Entry 2Z49 (X-ray diffraction, 1.95 A resolution); this record covers chain A.

== Chain A ==
Molecule: Hemolytic lectin CEL-III
From: Cucumaria echinata
Notes: fragment: residues in database 11-442
UniProt: Q868M7 (Q868M7_9ECHN); residues 1-432 here correspond to UniProt positions 11-442 (UniProt number = residue number + 10)
Amino-acid sequence (432 residues; row label = number of the first residue in the row):
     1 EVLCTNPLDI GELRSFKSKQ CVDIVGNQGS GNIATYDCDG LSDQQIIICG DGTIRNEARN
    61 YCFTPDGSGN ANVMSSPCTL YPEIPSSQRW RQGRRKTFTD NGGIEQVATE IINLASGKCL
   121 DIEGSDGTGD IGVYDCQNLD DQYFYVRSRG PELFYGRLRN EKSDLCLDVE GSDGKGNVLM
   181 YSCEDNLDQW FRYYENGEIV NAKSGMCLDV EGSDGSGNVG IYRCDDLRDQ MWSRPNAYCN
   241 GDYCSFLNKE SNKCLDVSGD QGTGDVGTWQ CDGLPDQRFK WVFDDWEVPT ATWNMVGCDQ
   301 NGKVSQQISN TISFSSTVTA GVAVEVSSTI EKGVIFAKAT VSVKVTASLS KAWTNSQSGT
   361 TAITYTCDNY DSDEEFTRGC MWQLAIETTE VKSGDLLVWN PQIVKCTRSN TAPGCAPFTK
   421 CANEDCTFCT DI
Disulfides: Cys4-Cys49, Cys21-Cys38, Cys62-Cys78, Cys119-Cys136, Cys166-Cys183, Cys207-Cys224, Cys239-Cys244, Cys254-Cys271, Cys298-Cys380, Cys367-Cys406, Cys415-Cys429, Cys421-Cys426
Modified residues: Glu1 (pyroglutamic acid; PCA)
Metal / ion sites: Ca2+ site 1: Asp23, Ile24, Gly26, Asp43; Mg2+ site 1: Asn32, Ile33, Asn72, Val73, Ile131; Ca2+ site 2: Asp121, Ile122, Gly124, Asp141; Ca2+ site 3: Asp168, Val169, Gly171, Asp188; Mg2+ site 2: Asn177, Val178, Asn218, Val219, Val266; Ca2+ site 4: Asp209, Val210, Gly212, Asp229; Ca2+ site 5: Asp256, Val257, Gly259, Asp276
Small-molecule neighbours:
  - methyl alpha-D-galactopyranoside (AMG), molecule 1: Asp23, Ile24, Val25, Gly26, Tyr36, Asp39, Leu41, Gln44
  - methyl alpha-D-galactopyranoside (AMG), molecule 2: Asp121, Ile122, Glu123, Gly124, Tyr134, Gln137
  - methyl alpha-D-galactopyranoside (AMG), molecule 3: Asp168, Val169, Glu170, Gly171, Leu179, Tyr181, Glu184
  - methyl alpha-D-galactopyranoside (AMG), molecule 4: Asp209, Val210, Glu211, Gly212, Tyr222, Asp225
  - methyl alpha-D-galactopyranoside (AMG), molecule 5: Asp256, Val257, Ser258, Gly259, Trp269, Asp272, Gln277

== Overview ==
Ligands of chain A: 5 copies of methyl alpha-D-galactopyranoside. Asp23, Ile24, Gly26 and Asp43 form the Ca2+
site 1. The Mg2+ site 1 is built by Asn32, Ile33, Asn72, Val73 and Ile131.
Chain A is Hemolytic lectin CEL-III (Cucumaria echinata); the structure, Crystal Structure of Hemolytic Lectin
CEL-III Complexed with methyl-alpha-D-galactopylanoside, was determined by X-ray diffraction (same publication
as 2Z48).
